Entry 7NAV (electron microscopy, 4.80 A resolution (low resolution: residue-level contacts below are approximate; hydrogen-bond / salt-bridge calls are withheld)); this record covers chains A and T of the 22 polymer chains in the assembly.

[Chain A]
Molecule: 16S rRNA
Organism: Escherichia coli (strain K12)
Sequence (1542 nucleotides; row label = number of the first residue in the row):
     1 AAAUUGAAGA GUUUGAUCAU GGCUCAGAUU GAACGCUGGC GGCAGGCCUA ACACAUGCAA
    61 GUCGAACGGU AACAGGAAGA AGCUUGCUUC UUUGCUGACG AGUGGCGGAC GGGUGAGUAA
   121 UGUCUGGGAA ACUGCCUGAU GGAGGGGGAU AACUACUGGA AACGGUAGCU AAUACCGCAU
   181 AACGUCGCAA GACCAAAGAG GGGGACCUUC GGGCCUCUUG CCAUCGGAUG UGCCCAGAUG
   241 GGAUUAGCUA GUAGGUGGGG UAACGGCUCA CCUAGGCGAC GAUCCCUAGC UGGUCUGAGA
   301 GGAUGACCAG CCACACUGGA ACUGAGACAC GGUCCAGACU CCUACGGGAG GCAGCAGUGG
   361 GGAAUAUUGC ACAAUGGGCG CAAGCCUGAU GCAGCCAUGC CGCGUGUAUG AAGAAGGCCU
   421 UCGGGUUGUA AAGUACUUUC AGCGGGGAGG AAGGGAGUAA AGUUAAUACC UUUGCUCAUU
   481 GACGUUACCC GCAGAAGAAG CACCGGCUAA CUCCGUGCCA GCAGCCXCGG UAAUACGGAG
   541 GGUGCAAGCG UUAAUCGGAA UUACUGGGCG UAAAGCGCAC GCAGGCGGUU UGUUAAGUCA
   601 GAUGUGAAAU CCCCGGGCUC AACCUGGGAA CUGCAUCUGA UACUGGCAAG CUUGAGUCUC
   661 GUAGAGGGGG GUAGAAUUCC AGGUGUAGCG GUGAAAUGCG UAGAGAUCUG GAGGAAUACC
   721 GGUGGCGAAG GCGGCCCCCU GGACGAAGAC UGACGCUCAG GUGCGAAAGC GUGGGGAGCA
   781 AACAGGAUUA GAUACCCUGG UAGUCCACGC CGUAAACGAU GUCGACUUGG AGGUUGUGCC
   841 CUUGAGGCGU GGCUUCCGGA GCUAACGCGU UAAGUCGACC GCCUGGGGAG UACGGCCGCA
   901 AGGUUAAAAC UCAAAUGAAU UGACGGGGGC CCGCACAAGC GGUGGAGCAU GUGGUUUAAU
   961 UCGAUGXAAC GCGAAGAACC UUACCUGGUC UUGACAUCCA CGGAAGUUUU CAGAGAUGAG
  1021 AAUGUGCCUU CGGGAACCGU GAGACAGGUG CUGCAUGGCU GUCGUCAGCU CGUGUUGUGA
  1081 AAUGUUGGGU UAAGUCCCGC AACGAGCGCA ACCCUUAUCC UUUGUUGCCA GCGGUCCGGC
  1141 CGGGAACUCA AAGGAGACUG CCAGUGAUAA ACUGGAGGAA GGUGGGGAUG ACGUCAAGUC
  1201 AUCAUGGCCC UUACGACCAG GGCUACACAC GUGCUACAAU GGCGCAUACA AAGAGAAGCG
  1261 ACCUCGCGAG AGCAAGCGGA CCUCAUAAAG UGCGUCGUAG UCCGGAUUGG AGUCUGCAAC
  1321 UCGACUCCAU GAAGUCGGAA UCGCUAGUAA UCGUGGAUCA GAAUGCCACG GUGAAUACGU
  1381 UCCCGGGCCU UGUACACACC GCCCGUXACA CCAUGGGAGU GGGUUGCAAA AGAAGUAGGU
  1441 AGCUUAACCU UCGGGAGGGC GCUUACCACU UUGUGAUUCA UGACUGGGGU GAAGUCGUAA
  1501 CAAGGUAACC GUAGGGGAAC CUGCGGUUGG AUCACCUCCU UA
Not modelled in the structure: 1398-1408, 1492-1506, 1537-1542
Modified residues: PSU (pseudouridine-5'-monophosphate) at position 516, G7M (N7-methyl-guanosine-5'-monophosphate) at position 527, 2MG (2N-methylguanosine-5'-monophosphate) at position 966, 5MC (5-methylcytidine-5'-monophosphate) at position 967, 2MG (2N-methylguanosine-5'-monophosphate) at position 1207, 4OC (4n,o2'-methylcytidine-5'-monophosphate) at position 1402, 5MC (5-methylcytidine-5'-monophosphate) at position 1407, UR3 (3-methyluridine-5'-monophoshate) at position 1498, 2MG (2N-methylguanosine-5'-monophosphate) at position 1516, MA6 (6N-dimethyladenosine-5'-monophoshate) at position 1518, MA6 (6N-dimethyladenosine-5'-monophoshate) at position 1519
Glycans and other covalent adducts: covalent link U793-MA6_1518
Metal / ion sites: Mg2+ site 1: G31, C48; Mg2+ site 2: C48, U114, G115; Mg2+ site 3 near A53 (its only coordinating residue here); Mg2+ site 4: C58, A59, U387; Mg2+ site 5: A109, G331; Mg2+ site 6 near G113 (its only coordinating residue here); Mg2+ site 7: A116, G117, G289; Mg2+ site 8 near U150 (its only coordinating residue here); Mg2+ site 9 near A171 (its only coordinating residue here); Mg2+ site 10 near C352 (its only coordinating residue here); Mg2+ site 11: G450, A452; Mg2+ site 12 near A547 (its only coordinating residue here); 19 more Mg2+ sites not listed
What the authors report for this chain:
  - conformationally variable residues (order/disorder transition): U1393 to A1394

[Chain T]
Molecule: 30S ribosomal protein S20
Organism: Escherichia coli (strain K12)
UniProtKB: P0A7U7 (RS20_ECOLI); residue numbers follow UniProt; this construct covers 1-87
Chain sequence (87 residues; each row starts with the number of its first residue):
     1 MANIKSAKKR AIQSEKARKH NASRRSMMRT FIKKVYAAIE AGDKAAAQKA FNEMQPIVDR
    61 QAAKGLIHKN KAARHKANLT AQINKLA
Not modelled in the structure: 1

[Chain A / chain T interface]
Residue-residue contacts (80; chain A residue first):
  A60(A) with Ile4(T)
  G61(A) with Ile4(T); Ser6(T)
  A101(A) with Lys5(T)
  G102(A) with Lys5(T)
  U103(A) with Lys9(T)
  G104(A) with Lys9(T); Gln13(T)
  G105(A) with Gln13(T)
  C106(A) with Arg10(T)
  G107(A) with Ser6(T); Arg10(T)
  G108(A) with Arg10(T)
  C132(A) with His68(T); Asn70(T)
  U133(A) with His68(T)
  C175(A) with His20(T)
  C176(A) with His20(T); Arg24(T); Lys64(T)
  G177(A) with Arg60(T); Lys64(T)
  C178(A) with Arg60(T)
  G184(A) with Asp59(T)
  U185(A) with Ala73(T); Lys76(T)
  C186(A) with Ala73(T); Ala77(T); Thr80(T)
  G187(A) with Ala77(T); Thr80(T)
  A192(A) with Asn52(T); Gln55(T)
  C193(A) with Asn52(T); Gln55(T); Pro56(T); Asp59(T)
  C194(A) with Pro56(T); Asp59(T); Arg60(T)
  A195(A) with Ala63(T)
  U224(A) with Lys69(T)
  G258(A) with Gln82(T)
  G259(A) with Tyr36(T)
  G260(A) with Arg74(T); His75(T)
  U261(A) with Lys71(T); Arg74(T)
  A262(A) with Asn70(T)
  A263(A) with Asn70(T); Arg74(T)
  C322(A) with Arg18(T)
  U323(A) with Arg18(T); Asn21(T); Arg25(T)
  G324(A) with Ala17(T); Asn21(T)
  G331(A) with Asn3(T)
  G332(A) with Ala2(T); Asn3(T); Ile4(T); Ala7(T); Ala11(T)
  U333(A) with Ala2(T)
  A1437(A) with Arg29(T)
  G1438(A) with Arg29(T); Lys33(T)
  G1439(A) with Lys33(T)
  A1456(A) with Phe31(T); Lys34(T)
  G1457(A) with Met27(T); Thr30(T); Phe31(T); Lys34(T)
  G1458(A) with Ser23(T); Ser26(T); Met27(T); Thr30(T)
  G1459(A) with Ser23(T); Ser26(T)
Interface residues without a listed pair, chain A (45 interface residues in all): G257
Interface residues without a listed pair, chain T (46 interface residues in all): Ser14, Ala22, Lys85

[Overview]
Chain A and chain T form an interface of 45 and 46 residues respectively. G31(A) and C48(A) form the Mg2+ site
1. The Mg2+ site 2 is built by C48(A), U114(A) and G115(A). The paper reports conformational variability at
U1393(A).
Chain A is 16S rRNA and chain T is 30S ribosomal protein S20, both from Escherichia coli (strain K12); the
structure, Bacterial 30S ribosomal subunit assembly complex state D (Consensus refinement), was determined by
electron microscopy (same publication as 7AF3, 7AF5, 7AF8, 7AFA, 7AFD, 7AFH and 17 further entries).
